Entry 9J3D (electron microscopy, 2.97 A resolution); this record covers chains F and K of the 12 polymer chains in the assembly.

# Chain F
Protein: RND efflux system, MexC-like protein
From: Klebsiella pneumoniae
Reference sequence: A0A411AKL2 (A0A411AKL2_KLEPN); residue numbers follow UniProt; this construct covers 1-387
Sequence (395 residues; numbered 1 to 395; the number before each row is that of its first residue):
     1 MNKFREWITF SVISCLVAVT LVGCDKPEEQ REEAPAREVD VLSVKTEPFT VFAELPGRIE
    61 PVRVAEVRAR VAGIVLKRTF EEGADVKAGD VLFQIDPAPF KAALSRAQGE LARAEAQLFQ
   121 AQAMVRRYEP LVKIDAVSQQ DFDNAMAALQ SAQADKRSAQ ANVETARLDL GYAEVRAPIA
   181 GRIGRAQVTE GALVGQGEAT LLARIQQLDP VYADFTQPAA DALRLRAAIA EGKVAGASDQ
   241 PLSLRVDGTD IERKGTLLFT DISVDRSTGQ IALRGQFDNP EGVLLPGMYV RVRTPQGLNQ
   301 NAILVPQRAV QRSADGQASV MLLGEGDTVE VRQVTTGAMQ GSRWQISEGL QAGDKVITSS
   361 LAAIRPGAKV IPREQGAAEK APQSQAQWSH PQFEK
Not modelled in the structure: 1-35, 374-395
Sequence notes: expression tag (388-395)

# Chain K
Protein: Efflux pump membrane transporter
From: Klebsiella pneumoniae
Reference sequence: A0A411AKL6 (A0A411AKL6_KLEPN); numbering as in UniProt (aligned over 1-1044)
Sequence (1044 residues; each row starts with the number of its first residue):
     1 MPLFFIRRPN FAWVVALFIS LGGLLVIPFL PVAQYPNVAP PQITVTATYP GASAQVLTDS
    61 VTSVIEEELN GAKNLLYFES TSNANGIAEI TVTFQPGTDP ELAQVDVQNR LKKAEARMPQ
   121 AVLTLGIQTE QATAGFLLIY SLRYKDGDKN ANTTALADYA VRNVNNEIRR LPGVGKLQFF
   181 DSEAAMRVWI DPQKLVGYGL SIDDVNNAIR TQNVQVPAGA FGSTPGSSEQ ELTATLTVKG
   241 TLDNPEEFAA IVLRANQDGS RLTLGDVARI EVGSQDYNFG SRQDGKPAVA AAVQLSPGAN
   301 AIQTAEAVKQ RLTELSANFP DNVEFSVPYD TSRFVDVAID KVIMTLIEAM VLVFLVMFLF
   361 LQNVRYTLIP SIVVPVCLLG TLTFMYLLGF SVNMMTMFGM VLAIGILVDD AIVVVENVER
   421 IMAEEGLAPV PATIKAMGQV SGAIIGITLV LSAVFLPLAF MAGSVGVIYQ QFSLSLAVSI
   481 LFSGFLALTF TPALCATLLK PIPVGHHEKT GFFGWFNRKF TSLTSRYTKL NDKLVPRAGR
   541 VMFIYLGVVV LMGFLYMRLP ESFVPVEDQG YMIVDIQLPP GATRERTSAA GGELESFLMA
   601 REAVQTTFLV LGFSFSGMGE NAAIAFPLLK DWSERDSSQS PEAESAAVNQ HFANLDDGAI
   661 MAVPPPPVEG LGNSGGFALR LQDRAGLGRD ALLAARDEVL GKVNGNPKFL YAMMEGLAEA
   721 PQLRLVIDRE QARTLGVSFE AISSALSTAF GSSVINDFAN AGRQQRVVVQ AEQAERMTPE
   781 SVLRLHVPND SGSLVPLSAF VTTSWEEGPV QVARYNGYPS IRIAGDAAPG VSTGEAMLEL
   841 ERIAAELPEG IGYEWTGLSY QERVASGQAT MLFALAITVV FLLLVALYES WAIPLTVMLI
   901 VPVGALGAVL AVTAIGLPND VYFKVGLITV IGLAAKNAIL IVEFAKDLWE DGYSLRDAAV
   961 EAARLRFRPI IMTSMAFMLG VVPLAIATGA GAASQRALGT GVLGGMLSAT MLGVIFVPIF
  1021 FVWVLSLLRT KPQQTDNHPL HKAE
Not modelled in the structure: 1033-1044

# Interface between chain F and chain K
Contacting residue pairs (44):
  Arg-37(F) / Ala-653(K)  hydrogen bond (side chain-backbone)
  Arg-37(F) / Asn-654(K)
  Arg-37(F) / Leu-655(K)  hydrogen bond (side chain-backbone)
  Arg-37(F) / Asp-656(K)
  Glu-38(F) / Asn-654(K)  hydrogen bond (backbone-side chain)
  Asp-40(F) / Asp-656(K)
  Arg-58(F) / Gly-197(K)  hydrogen bond (side chain-backbone)
  Pro-218(F) / Pro-796(K)  hydrophobic
  Pro-218(F) / Ser-798(K)
  Ala-220(F) / Ser-798(K)
  Asp-221(F) / Ser-798(K)
  Asp-247(F) / Lys-194(K)
  Arg-266(F) / Leu-735(K)
  Ser-267(F) / Leu-735(K)
  Ser-267(F) / Asn-789(K)  hydrogen bond
  Ser-267(F) / Ser-791(K)
  Ser-267(F) / Ser-793(K)
  Ser-267(F) / Val-795(K)
  Thr-268(F) / Ser-793(K)
  Thr-268(F) / Leu-794(K)
  Thr-268(F) / Val-795(K)
  Thr-268(F) / Pro-796(K)
  Gln-270(F) / Leu-794(K)  hydrogen bond (side chain-backbone)
  Gln-270(F) / Pro-796(K)
  Tyr-289(F) / Gln-193(K)  hydrogen bond (side chain-backbone)
  Tyr-289(F) / Gly-197(K)
  Arg-291(F) / Asp-191(K)  salt bridge
  Arg-291(F) / Lys-194(K)
  Arg-308(F) / Arg-586(K)
  Arg-308(F) / Asp-657(K)  salt bridge
  Arg-312(F) / Pro-721(K)
  Arg-312(F) / Trp-805(K)
  Arg-312(F) / Glu-807(K)
  Ser-313(F) / Glu-807(K)
  Ala-314(F) / Glu-807(K)  hydrogen bond (backbone-side chain)
  Gly-316(F) / Trp-805(K)
  Gly-316(F) / Glu-806(K)
  Met-339(F) / Pro-779(K)
  Met-339(F) / Glu-780(K)
  Ser-359(F) / Asp-656(K)
  Ser-360(F) / Leu-655(K)
  Ser-360(F) / Asp-656(K)  hydrogen bond (backbone-backbone)
  Arg-373(F) / Asn-654(K)
  Arg-373(F) / Asp-656(K)  salt bridge
Interface residues without a listed pair, chain F (27 interface residues in all): Gly-269, Asp-315, Ala-338, Trp-344
Interface residues without a listed pair, chain K (27 interface residues in all): Thr-778, His-786, Ala-799

# Summary
The chain F/chain K interface involves 27 residues from each chain, with 9 hydrogen bonds and 3 salt bridges.
Among the polar pairs are Arg-291(F)/Asp-191(K), Arg-308(F)/Asp-657(K) and Arg-373(F)/Asp-656(K).
Chain F is RND efflux system, MexC-like protein and chain K is Efflux pump membrane transporter, both from
Klebsiella pneumoniae; the structure, Cryo-EM structure of TMexCD1-TOprJ1, was determined by electron
microscopy.
